PDB entry 4YLO | X-ray diffraction, 6.00 A resolution (low resolution: residue-level contacts below are approximate; hydrogen-bond / salt-bridge calls are withheld) | chains C and F of the 9 polymer chains in the assembly

[Chain C]
Name: DNA-directed RNA polymerase subunit beta
Source organism: Escherichia coli
Notes: EC 2.7.7.6
Reference sequence: A7ZUK1 (RPOB_ECO24); residue numbers follow UniProt; this construct covers 1-1342
Sequence (1342 residues; row label = number of the first residue in the row):
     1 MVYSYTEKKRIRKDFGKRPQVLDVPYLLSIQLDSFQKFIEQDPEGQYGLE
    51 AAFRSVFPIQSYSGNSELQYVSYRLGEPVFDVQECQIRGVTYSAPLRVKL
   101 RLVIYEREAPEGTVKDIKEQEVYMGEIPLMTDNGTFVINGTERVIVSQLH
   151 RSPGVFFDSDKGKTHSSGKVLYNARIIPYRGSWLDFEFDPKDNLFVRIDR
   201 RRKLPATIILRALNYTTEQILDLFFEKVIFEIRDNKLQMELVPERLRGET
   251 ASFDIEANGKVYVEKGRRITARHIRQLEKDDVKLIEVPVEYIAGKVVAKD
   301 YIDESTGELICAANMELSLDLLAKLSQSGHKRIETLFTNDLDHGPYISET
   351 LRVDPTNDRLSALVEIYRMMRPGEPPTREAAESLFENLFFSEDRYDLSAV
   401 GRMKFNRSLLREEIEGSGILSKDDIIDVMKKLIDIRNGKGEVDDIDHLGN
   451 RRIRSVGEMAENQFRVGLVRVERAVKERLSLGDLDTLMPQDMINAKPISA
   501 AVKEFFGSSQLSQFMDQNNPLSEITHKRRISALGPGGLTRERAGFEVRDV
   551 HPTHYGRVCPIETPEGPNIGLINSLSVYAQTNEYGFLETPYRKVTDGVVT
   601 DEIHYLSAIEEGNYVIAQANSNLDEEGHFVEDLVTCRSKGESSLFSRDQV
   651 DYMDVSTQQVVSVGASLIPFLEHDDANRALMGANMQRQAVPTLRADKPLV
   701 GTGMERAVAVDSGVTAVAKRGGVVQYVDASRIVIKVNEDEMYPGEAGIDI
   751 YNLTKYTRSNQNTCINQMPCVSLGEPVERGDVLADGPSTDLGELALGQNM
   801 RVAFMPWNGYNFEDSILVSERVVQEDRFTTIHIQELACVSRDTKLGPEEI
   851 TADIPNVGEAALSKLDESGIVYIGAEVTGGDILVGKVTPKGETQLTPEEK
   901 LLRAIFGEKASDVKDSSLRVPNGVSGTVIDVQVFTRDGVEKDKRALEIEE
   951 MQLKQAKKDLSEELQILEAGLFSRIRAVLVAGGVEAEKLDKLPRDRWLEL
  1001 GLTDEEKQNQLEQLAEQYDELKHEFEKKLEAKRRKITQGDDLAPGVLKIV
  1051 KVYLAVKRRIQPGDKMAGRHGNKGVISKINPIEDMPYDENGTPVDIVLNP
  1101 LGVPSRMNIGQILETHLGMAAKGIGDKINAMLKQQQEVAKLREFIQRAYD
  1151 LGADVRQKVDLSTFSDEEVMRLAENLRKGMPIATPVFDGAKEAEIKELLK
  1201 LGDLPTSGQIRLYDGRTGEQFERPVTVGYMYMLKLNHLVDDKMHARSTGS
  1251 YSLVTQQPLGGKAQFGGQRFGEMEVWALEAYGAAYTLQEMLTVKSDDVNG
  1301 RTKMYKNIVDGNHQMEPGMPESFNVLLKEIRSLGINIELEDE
Not modelled in the structure: 1
Curated features (UniProtKB/Swiss-Prot):
  - modified residue (N6-acetyllysine): Lys1022, Lys1200

[Chain F]
Name: RNA polymerase sigma factor RpoD
Source organism: Escherichia coli
Reference sequence: P00579 (RPOD_ECOLI); residue numbers follow UniProt; this construct covers 1-613
Sequence (628 residues; row label = number of the first residue in the row; numbers below 1 keep their minus sign (Met-14 is residue -14)):
   -14 MRGSHHHHHHTDQFTMEQNPQSQLKLLVTRGKEQGYLTYAEVNDHLPEDI
    36 VDSDQIEDIIQMINDMGIQVMEEAPDADDLMLAENTADEDAAEAAAQVLS
    86 SVESEIGRTTDPVRMYMREMGTVELLTREGEIDIAKRIEDGINQVQCSVA
   136 EYPEAITYLLEQYDRVEAEEARLSDLITGFVDPNAEEDLAPTATHVGSEL
   186 SQEDLDDDEDEDEEDGDDDSADDDNSIDPELAREKFAELRAQYVVTRDTI
   236 KAKGRSHATAQEEILKLSEVFKQFRLVPKQFDYLVNSMRVMMDRVRTQER
   286 LIMKLCVEQCKMPKKNFITLFTGNETSDTWFNAAIAMNKPWSEKLHDVSE
   336 EVHRALQKLQQIEEETGLTIEQVKDINRRMSIGEAKARRAKKEMVEANLR
   386 LVISIAKKYTNRGLQFLDLIQEGNIGLMKAVDKFEYRRGYKFSTYATWWI
   436 RQAITRSIADQARTIRIPVHMIETINKLNRISRQMLQEMGREPTPEELAE
   486 RMLMPEDKIRKVLKIAKEPISMETPIGDDEDSHLGDFIEDTTLELPLDSA
   536 TTESLRAATHDVLAGLTAREAKVLRMRFGIDMNTDYTLEEVGKQFDVTRE
   586 RIRQIEAKALRKLRHPSRSEVLRSFLDD
Not modelled in the structure: -14 to 78, 172-209
Construct notes: expression tag (-14 to 0)
Curated features (UniProtKB/Swiss-Prot):
  - DNA-binding region: Leu573 to Ala592 (H-T-H motif)
  - region: Arg584 to Arg599 (Interaction with anti-sigma factors)
  - motif: Asp403 to Gln406 (Interaction with polymerase core subunit RpoC)
  - site: Arg562 (Interaction with anti-sigma factors)
  - mutagenesis: Ala553 (A553D: Disrupts the interaction with Escherichia phage lambda antitermination protein Q), Arg596 (R596D/E: 2-fold reduction in activation of class II Crp-dependent promoters)

[How chain C and chain F interact]
Contacting residue pairs (59):
  Tyr123(C) with Leu471(F); Gln472(F); Gly475(F)
  Glu126(C) with Arg476(F)
  Arg368(C) with Glu90(F)
  Arg371(C) with Arg99(F)
  Pro372(C) with Gly92(F); Thr94(F); Arg99(F)
  Gly373(C) with Val87(F); Ile91(F); Thr94(F); Arg103(F)
  Glu374(C) with Val87(F); Arg99(F)
  Pro375(C) with Val87(F)
  Arg470(C) with Arg397(F)
  Arg478(C) with Arg468(F)
  Gln490(C) with Gln472(F)
  Asn494(C) with Arg468(F)
  Lys496(C) with Arg468(F)
  Asp842(C) with Lys499(F)
  Lys844(C) with Lys496(F)
  Asn856(C) with Leu611(F); Asp613(F)
  Pro897(C) with Phe563(F); Ile565(F)
  Glu898(C) with Arg541(F); Thr544(F); Ile565(F)
  Lys900(C) with Arg562(F)
  Leu901(C) with Phe563(F)
  Leu902(C) with Leu540(F); Asp613(F)
  Ile905(C) with Leu595(F)
  Phe906(C) with Arg608(F)
  Glu908(C) with Leu611(F)
  Arg936(C) with Arg495(F)
  Asp937(C) with Glu481(F)
  Gly938(C) with Glu481(F)
  Pro1044(C) with Leu498(F)
  Gly1249(C) with Leu530(F)
  Tyr1251(C) with Ile523(F); Glu524(F); Asp525(F); Leu530(F)
  Ser1252(C) with Ile523(F)
  Leu1253(C) with Ile523(F); Asp525(F)
  Gln1256(C) with Leu528(F)
  Leu1259(C) with Asp521(F); Phe522(F); Ile523(F)
  Arg1301(C) with Leu528(F)
  Thr1302(C) with Pro531(F); Ser534(F)
  Tyr1305(C) with Pro531(F); Leu532(F)
  Lys1306(C) with Glu538(F)
Other interface residues (no listed pair), chain C (53 interface residues in all): Val90, Met370, Pro376, Asp491, Ile493, Lys503, Ser508, Gln510, Arg540, Ala904, Gly1039, Asp1041, Thr1248, Gln1264, Val1298
Other interface residues (no listed pair), chain F (51 interface residues in all): Asn464, Glu473, Glu477, Thr479, Pro480, Glu491, Asp513, Asp514, Gly520, Leu598, Arg599, Asp612

[In short]
The interface between chain C and chain F involves 53 residues on one side and 51 on the other. Curated
annotation (UniProt) lists 2 mutagenesis sites on chain F.
Chain C is DNA-directed RNA polymerase subunit beta and chain F is RNA polymerase sigma factor RpoD, both from
Escherichia coli; the structure, E. coli Transcription Initiation Complex - 16-bp spacer and 4-nt RNA, was
determined by X-ray diffraction, deposited together with 4YLN and 4YLP.
